6XK9 - chains Y and Z of the 3 polymer chains in the assembly; structure by X-ray diffraction, 3.64 A resolution.

== Chain Y ==
Protein: DNA damage-binding protein 1
Organism: Homo sapiens
UniProtKB: Q16531 (DDB1_HUMAN); numbering as in UniProt (aligned over 1-1140)
Sequence (1140 residues; row label = number of the first residue in the row):
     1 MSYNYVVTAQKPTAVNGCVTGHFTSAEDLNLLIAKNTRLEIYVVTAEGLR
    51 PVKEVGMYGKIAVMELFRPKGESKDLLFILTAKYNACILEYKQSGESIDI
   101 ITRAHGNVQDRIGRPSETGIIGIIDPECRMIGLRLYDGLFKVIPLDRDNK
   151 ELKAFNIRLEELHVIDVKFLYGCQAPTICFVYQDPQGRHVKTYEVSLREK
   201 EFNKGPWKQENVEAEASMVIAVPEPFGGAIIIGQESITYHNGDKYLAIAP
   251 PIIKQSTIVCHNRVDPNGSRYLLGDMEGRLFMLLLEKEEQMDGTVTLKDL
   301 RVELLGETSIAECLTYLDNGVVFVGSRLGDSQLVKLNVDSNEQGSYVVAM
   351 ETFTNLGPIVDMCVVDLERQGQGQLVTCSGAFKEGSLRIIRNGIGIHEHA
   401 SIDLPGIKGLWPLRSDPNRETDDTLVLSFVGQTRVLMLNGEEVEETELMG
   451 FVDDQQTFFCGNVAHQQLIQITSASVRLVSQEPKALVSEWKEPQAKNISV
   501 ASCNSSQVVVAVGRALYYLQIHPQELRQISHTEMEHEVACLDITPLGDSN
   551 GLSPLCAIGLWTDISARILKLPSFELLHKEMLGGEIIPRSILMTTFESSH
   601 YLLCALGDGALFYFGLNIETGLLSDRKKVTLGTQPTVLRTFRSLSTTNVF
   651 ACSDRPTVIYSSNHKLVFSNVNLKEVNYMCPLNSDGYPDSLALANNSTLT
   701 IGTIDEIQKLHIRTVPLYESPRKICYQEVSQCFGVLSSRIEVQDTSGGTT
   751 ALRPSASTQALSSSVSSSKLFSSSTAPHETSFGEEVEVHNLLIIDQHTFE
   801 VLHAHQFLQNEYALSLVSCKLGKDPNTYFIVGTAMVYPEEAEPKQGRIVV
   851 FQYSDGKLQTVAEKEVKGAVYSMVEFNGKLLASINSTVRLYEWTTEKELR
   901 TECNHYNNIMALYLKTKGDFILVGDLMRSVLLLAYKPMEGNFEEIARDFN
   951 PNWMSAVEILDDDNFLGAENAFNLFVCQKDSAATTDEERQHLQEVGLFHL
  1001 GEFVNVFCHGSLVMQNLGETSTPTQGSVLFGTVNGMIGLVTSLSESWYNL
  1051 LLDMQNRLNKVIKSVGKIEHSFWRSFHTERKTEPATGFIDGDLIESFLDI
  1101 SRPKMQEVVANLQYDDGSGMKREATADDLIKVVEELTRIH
Unresolved in the structure: 1, 47-48, 418-419, 662, 771-783, 981-986, 1016-1021, 1118-1120
UniProt features mapped onto this chain:
  - modified residue: S2 (N-acetylserine), K1067 (N6-acetyllysine), T1125 (Phosphothreonine)
  - cross-link: K1121 (Glycyl lysine isopeptide (Lys-Gly) (interchain with G-Cter in SUMO2))

== Chain Z ==
Protein: Protein cereblon
Organism: Homo sapiens
UniProtKB: Q96SW2 (CRBN_HUMAN); numbering as in UniProt (aligned over 40-442)
Sequence (406 residues; numbered 37 to 442; the number before each row is that of its first residue):
    37 GSMEAKKPNIINFDTSLPTSHTYLGADMEEFHGRTLHDDDSCQVIPVLPQ
    87 VMMILIPGQTLPLQLFHPQEVSMVRNLIQKDRTFAVLAYSNVQEREAQFG
   137 TTAEIYAYREEQDFGIEIVKVKAIGRQRFKVLELRTQSDGIQQAKVQILP
   187 ECVLPSTMSAVQLESLNKCQIFPSKPVSREDQCSYKWWQKYQKRKFHCAN
   237 LTSWPRWLYSLYDAETLMDRIKKQLREWDENLKDDSLPSNPIDFSYRVAA
   287 CLPIDDVLRIQLLKIGSAIQRLRCELDIMNKCTSLCCKQCQETEITTKNE
   337 IFSLSLCGPMAAYVNPHGYVHETLTVYKACNLNLIGRPSTEHSWFPGYAW
   387 TVAQCKICASHIGWKFTATKKDMSPQKFWGLTRSALLPTIPDTEDEISPD
   437 KVILCL
Unresolved in the structure: 37-45, 214-219, 429-437
Differences from the reference sequence: expression tag (37-39)
UniProt features mapped onto this chain:
  - binding site (Zn(2+)): C323, C326, C391, C394
  - binding site ((S)-thalidomide): H378, W380, W386
Reported in the primary citation:
  - binding site for the ligand V4M: H353

== Chain Y / chain Z interface ==
Contacting residue pairs (74):
  T118(Y) with N203(Z), hydrogen bond (backbone-side chain); K204(Z)
  G119(Y) with N203(Z)
  I165(Y) with K204(Z); I207(Z), hydrophobic
  Q183(Y) with I207(Z); F208(Z); P209(Z)
  R188(Y) with I207(Z), hydrogen bond (side chain-backbone)
  S217(Y) with K204(Z)
  M218(Y) with K204(Z)
  V259(Y) with S201(Z); L202(Z), hydrophobic; K204(Z), hydrogen bond (backbone-side chain)
  M276(Y) with L202(Z), hydrophobic
  E312(Y) with S201(Z), hydrogen bond
  R327(Y) with L199(Z)
  L328(Y) with L237(Z), hydrophobic
  P358(Y) with L237(Z), hydrophobic
  V360(Y) with S239(Z), hydrogen bond (backbone-side chain)
  F382(Y) with N236(Z)
  R722(Y) with N236(Z), hydrogen bond (side chain-backbone); T238(Z), hydrogen bond (side chain-backbone); S239(Z)
  K723(Y) with S239(Z)
  Y812(Y) with P241(Z); W243(Z)
  L814(Y) with W243(Z), hydrophobic
  V836(Y) with W243(Z)
  P838(Y) with Y221(Z); Q225(Z)
  E839(Y) with Y221(Z)
  A841(Y) with L247(Z); R256(Z)
  E842(Y) with L247(Z)
  P843(Y) with W243(Z), hydrophobic
  Y871(Y) with W240(Z); W243(Z), hydrophobic; L244(Z), hydrophobic
  N908(Y) with Q297(Z); C441(Z), hydrogen bond (side chain-backbone); L442(Z)
  M910(Y) with Y248(Z); R309(Z)
  L912(Y) with W240(Z); L244(Z), hydrophobic
  Y913(Y) with W240(Z), hydrogen bond
  D925(Y) with Y248(Z)
  L926(Y) with Y245(Z), hydrophobic; Y248(Z), hydrophobic
  M927(Y) with L190(Z), hydrophobic; Y248(Z), hydrophobic; S303(Z); I305(Z), hydrophobic; Q306(Z)
  S929(Y) with Q306(Z), hydrogen bond
  P951(Y) with C188(Z), hydrophobic; L190(Z); S303(Z); Q306(Z)
  N952(Y) with L190(Z)
  W953(Y) with L190(Z); P191(Z), hydrogen bond (side chain-backbone); T193(Z); Y248(Z)
  F972(Y) with A196(Z)
  F1003(Y) with A196(Z); V197(Z), hydrophobic
  N1005(Y) with L237(Z); T238(Z); S239(Z), hydrogen bond
  V1033(Y) with V197(Z), hydrophobic; L237(Z)
  R1080(Y) with L190(Z)
Also at the interface, not in a pair above, chain Y (52 interface residues in all): E117, H163, V164, D166, A214, A869, F949, S955, N970, A971
Also at the interface, not in a pair above, chain Z (39 interface residues in all): S192, E200, S210, H233

== Overview ==
Chain Y and chain Z form an interface of 52 and 39 residues respectively, with 12 hydrogen bonds. Polar
contacts include T118(Y)-N203(Z), R188(Y)-I207(Z) and V259(Y)-K204(Z). From UniProt: 4 Zn2+-binding residues
and 3 (S)-thalidomide-binding residues on chain Z. From the paper: a binding site for the ligand V4M at
H353(Z).
Here chain Y is DNA damage-binding protein 1 and chain Z is Protein cereblon, both from Homo sapiens. Entry
6XK9 (Cereblon in complex with DDB1, CC-90009, and GSPT1) was determined by X-ray diffraction.
